Entry 8SGN (X-ray diffraction, 2.20 A resolution); this record covers chains H and G of the 3 polymer chains in the assembly.

Chain H:
Name: Cy651H02 Fab heavy chain
Organism: Macaca fascicularis
Notes: antibody fragment or engineered binder
Sequence (223 residues; numbered 1 to 216 plus 7 insertion-coded residues; the number before each row is that of its first residue; a row labelled like 82A-82C holds insertion residues (82A, then the next letters in order)):
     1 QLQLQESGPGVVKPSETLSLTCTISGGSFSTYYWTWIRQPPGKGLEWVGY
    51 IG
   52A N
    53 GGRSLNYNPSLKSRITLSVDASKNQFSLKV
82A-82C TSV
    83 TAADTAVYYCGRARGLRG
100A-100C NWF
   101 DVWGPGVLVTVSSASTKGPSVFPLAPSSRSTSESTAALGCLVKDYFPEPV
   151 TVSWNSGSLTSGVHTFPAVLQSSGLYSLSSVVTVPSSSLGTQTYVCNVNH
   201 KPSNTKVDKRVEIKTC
Disordered / not traced: 127-131, 214-216
Cystine bridges: Cys22-Cys92, Cys140-Cys196

Chain G:
Name: Envelope glycoprotein gp350
Organism: Human herpesvirus 4
UniProtKB: P03200 (GP350_EBVB9); residue numbers follow UniProt; this construct covers 1-425
Sequence (431 residues; numbered 1 to 431; the number before each row is that of its first residue):
     1 MEAALLVCQYTIQSLIHLTGEDPGFFNVEIPEFPFYPTCNVCTADVNVTI
    51 NFDVGGKKHQLDLDFGQLTPHTKAVYQPRGAFGGSENATNLFLLELLGAG
   101 ELALTMRSKKLPINVTTGEEQQVSLESVDVYFQDVFGTMWCHHAEMQNPV
   151 YLIPETVPYIKWDNCNSTNITAVVRAQGLDVTLPLSLPTSAQDSNFSVKT
   201 EMLGNEIDIECIMEDGEISQVLPGDNKFNITCSGYESHVPSGGILTSTSP
   251 VATPIPGTGYAYSLRLTPRPVSRFLGNNSILYVFYSGNGPKASGGDYCIQ
   301 SNIVFSDEIPASQDMPTNTTDITYVGDNATYSVPMVTSEDANSPNVTVTA
   351 FWAWPNNTETDFKCKWTLTSGTPSGCENISGAFASNRTFDITVSGLGTAP
   401 KTLIITRTATNATTTTHKVIFSKAPHHHHHH
Disordered / not traced: 1-6, 251-255, 290-294, 425-431
Differences from the reference sequence: expression tag (426-431)
Cystine bridges: Cys8-Cys141, Cys39-Cys42, Cys165-Cys298, Cys211-Cys232, Cys364-Cys376
Covalently attached groups: glycan linked to Asn47; N-acetylglucosamine (NAG) linked to Asn87, Asn114, Asn166, Asn229, Asn277, Asn318, Asn345, Asn356, Asn386

How chain H and chain G interact:
Pairs across the interface - 35 pairs, chain H then chain G:
  Ser28(H) with Asn288(G), hydrogen bond
  Ser30(H) with Ser197(G); Glu217(G); Phe284(G); Ser286(G); Asn288(G)
  Thr31(H) with Ser197(G), hydrogen bond; Lys199(G), hydrogen bond (backbone-side chain); Phe284(G)
  Tyr32(H) with Gly216(G); Glu217(G), hydrogen bond
  Tyr33(H) with Lys199(G); Glu210(G), hydrogen bond
  Asn52A(H) with Trp162(G); Lys199(G); Phe284(G)
  Gly53(H) with Phe284(G); Asp296(G)
  Arg55(H) with Asn164(G), hydrogen bond (side chain-backbone); Cys165(G); Phe284(G); Asp296(G), salt bridge; Cys298(G)
  Arg96(H) with Glu214(G), hydrogen bond (side chain-backbone); Asp215(G); Gly216(G)
  Leu98(H) with Thr19(G); Glu210(G); Ile212(G), hydrophobic; Thr231(G); Ser233(G)
  Arg99(H) with Glu21(G), salt bridge; Glu201(G), salt bridge; Asp208(G), salt bridge; Glu210(G), salt bridge
Interface residues without a listed pair, chain H (12 interface residues in all): Gly97
Interface residues without a listed pair, chain G (27 interface residues in all): Gly20, Val198, Cys211, Cys232, Tyr285

Overview:
The interface between chain H and chain G involves 12 residues on one side and 27 on the other, with 7
hydrogen bonds and 5 salt bridges. Polar pairs include Arg55(H)-Asp296(G), Arg99(H)-Glu21(G) and
Arg99(H)-Glu201(G).
Here chain H is Cy651H02 Fab heavy chain (Macaca fascicularis) and chain G is Envelope glycoprotein gp350
(Human herpesvirus 4). Entry 8SGN (Crystal structure of Epstein-Barr virus glycoprotein 350 (gp350) in complex
with Cy651H02, a monoclonal antibody isolated ...) was determined by X-ray diffraction, deposited together
with 8SEF, 8SGA, 8SGG, 8SIC and 8SM0.
